Entry 1GRU (electron microscopy, 12.50 A resolution (very low resolution: no residue pairs are listed; an interface is given only as per-side residue counts)); this record covers chains A and O of the 21 polymer chains in the assembly.

Chain A:
Protein: Groel
From: Escherichia coli
UniProt: P06139 (CH60_ECOLI); residues 2-548 here correspond to UniProt positions 1-547 (UniProt number = residue number - 1)
Sequence (547 residues; numbered 2 to 548; the number before each row is that of its first residue):
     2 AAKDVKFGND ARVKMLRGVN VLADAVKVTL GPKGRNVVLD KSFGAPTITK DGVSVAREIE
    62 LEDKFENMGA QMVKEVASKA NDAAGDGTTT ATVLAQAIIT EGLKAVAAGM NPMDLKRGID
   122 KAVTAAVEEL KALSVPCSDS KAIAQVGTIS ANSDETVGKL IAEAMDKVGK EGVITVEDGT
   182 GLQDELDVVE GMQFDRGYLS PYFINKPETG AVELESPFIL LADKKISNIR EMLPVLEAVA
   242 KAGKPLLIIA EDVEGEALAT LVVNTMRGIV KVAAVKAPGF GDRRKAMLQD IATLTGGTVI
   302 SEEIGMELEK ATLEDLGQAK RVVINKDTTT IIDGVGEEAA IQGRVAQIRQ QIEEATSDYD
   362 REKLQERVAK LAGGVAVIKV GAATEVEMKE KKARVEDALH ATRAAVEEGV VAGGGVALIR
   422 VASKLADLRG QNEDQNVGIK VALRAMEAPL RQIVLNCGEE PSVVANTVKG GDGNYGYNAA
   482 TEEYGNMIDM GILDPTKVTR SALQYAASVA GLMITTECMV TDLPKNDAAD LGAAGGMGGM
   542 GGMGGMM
Not modelled in the structure: 527-548

Chain O:
Protein: Groes
From: Escherichia coli
UniProt: P05380 (CH10_ECOLI); residues 1-97 here = UniProt positions 1-97
Sequence (97 residues; row label = number of the first residue in the row):
     1 MNIRPLHDRV IVKRKEVETK SAGGIVLTGS AAAKSTRGEV LAVGNGRILE NGEVKPLDVK
    61 VGDIVIFNDG YGVKSEKIDN EEVLIMSESD ILAIVEA

Chain A / chain O interface:
At this resolution (12 A) residue pairs are not listed: 11 residues of chain A and 8 of chain O lie at the interface.

In short:
11 residues of chain A and 8 residues of chain O are in contact.
Here chain A is Groel and chain O is Groes, both from Escherichia coli. Entry 1GRU (Solution structure of
groes-ADP7-groel-ATP7 complex by cryo-EM) was determined by electron microscopy, deposited together with 1GR5
and 2C7E.
